6IFX - chain A; structure by X-ray diffraction, 3.80 A resolution.

# Chain A
Molecule: Ribosomal RNA small subunit methyltransferase A
Organism: Bacillus subtilis (strain 168)
Notes: EC 2.1.1.182
UniProtKB: P37468 (RSMA_BACSU); the construct has insertions or renumbered stretches relative to UniProt, so the offset changes along the chain: 1-163 = UniProt 1-163; 168-287 = UniProt 173-292
Chain sequence (287 residues; row label = number of the first residue in the row):
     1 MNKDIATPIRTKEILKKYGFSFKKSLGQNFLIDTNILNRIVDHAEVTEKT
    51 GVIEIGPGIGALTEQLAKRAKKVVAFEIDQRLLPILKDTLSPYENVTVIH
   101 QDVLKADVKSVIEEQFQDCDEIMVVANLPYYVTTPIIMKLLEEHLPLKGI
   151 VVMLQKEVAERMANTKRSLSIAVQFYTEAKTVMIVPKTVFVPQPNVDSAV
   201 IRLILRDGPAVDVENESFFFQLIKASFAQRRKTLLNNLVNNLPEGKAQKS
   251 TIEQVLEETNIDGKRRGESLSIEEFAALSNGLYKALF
Not modelled in the structure: 1-8, 14-17, 21-27, 60, 118-119, 163-170, 207-215, 244-253, 284-287
Sequence notes: linker (164-167)
Curated features (UniProtKB/Swiss-Prot):
  - binding site (S-adenosyl-L-methionine): Asn-29, Leu-31, Gly-56, Glu-77, Asp-102, Asn-127

# Summary
From UniProt: 6 S-adenosyl-L-methionine-binding residues.
Chain A is Ribosomal RNA small subunit methyltransferase A (Bacillus subtilis (strain 168)); the structure,
Crystal structure of chimeric KsgA with loop 12 from Erm, was determined by X-ray diffraction (same
publication as 6IFS, 6IFT, 6IFV and 6IFW).
